PDB entry 8BEW | electron microscopy, 3.49 A resolution | chains D and E of the 6 polymer chains in the assembly

# Chain D
Protein: Electron bifurcating hydrogenase subunit HydA1
Organism: Thermoanaerobacter kivui
Notes: EC 1.12.1.3
UniProt: A0A097ATG3 (A0A097ATG3_THEKI); residue numbers follow UniProt; this construct covers 1-571
Chain sequence (571 residues; each row starts with the number of its first residue):
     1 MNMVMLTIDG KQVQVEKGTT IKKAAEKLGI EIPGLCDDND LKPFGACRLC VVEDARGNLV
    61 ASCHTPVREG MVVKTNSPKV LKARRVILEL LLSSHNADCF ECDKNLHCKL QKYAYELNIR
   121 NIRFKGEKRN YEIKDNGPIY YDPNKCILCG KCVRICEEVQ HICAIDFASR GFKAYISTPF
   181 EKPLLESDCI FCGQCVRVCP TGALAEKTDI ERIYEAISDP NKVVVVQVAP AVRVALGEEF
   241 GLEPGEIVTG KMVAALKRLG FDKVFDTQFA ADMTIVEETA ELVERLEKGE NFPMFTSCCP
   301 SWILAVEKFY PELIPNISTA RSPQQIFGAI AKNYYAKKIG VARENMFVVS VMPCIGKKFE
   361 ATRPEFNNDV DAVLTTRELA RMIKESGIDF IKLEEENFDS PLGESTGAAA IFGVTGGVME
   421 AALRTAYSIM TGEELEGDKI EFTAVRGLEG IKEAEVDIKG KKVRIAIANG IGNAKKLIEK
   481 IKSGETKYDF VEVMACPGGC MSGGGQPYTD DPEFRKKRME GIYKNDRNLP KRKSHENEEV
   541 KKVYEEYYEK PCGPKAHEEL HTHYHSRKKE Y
Metal / ion sites: 2Fe-2S cluster Fe: Cys36, Cys47, Cys50, Cys63; 4Fe-4S cluster Fe site 1: His95, Cys99, Cys102, Cys108; 4Fe-4S cluster Fe site 2: Cys146, Cys149, Cys152, Cys199; 4Fe-4S cluster Fe site 3: Cys156, Cys189, Cys192, Cys195; 4Fe-4S cluster Fe site 4: Cys299, Cys354, Cys496, Cys500
Residues lining bound ligands:
  - 2Fe-2S cluster (FES): Gly34, Leu35, Cys36, Asp37, Gly45, Ala46, Cys47, Arg48, Cys50, Ala61, Cys63, His64
  - 4Fe-4S cluster (SF4), molecule 1: His95, Asn96, Asp98, Cys99, Cys102, Lys104, Asn105, Cys108, Leu110, Gln111, Thr201, Gly202
  - 4Fe-4S cluster (SF4), molecule 2: Ile139, Ile155, Cys156, Ile162, Ala164, Ile165, Cys189, Ile190, Phe191, Cys192, Gly193, Gln194, Cys195
  - 4Fe-4S cluster (SF4), molecule 3: Tyr141, Cys146, Ile147, Leu148, Cys149, Gly150, Lys151, Cys152, Ile176, Cys199, Pro200, Thr201, Ala203, Leu204
  - 4Fe-4S cluster (SF4), molecule 4: Cys192, Cys298, Cys299, Pro300, Ser301, Cys354, Lys357, Met494, Ala495, Cys496, Gly499, Cys500, Gly503

# Chain E
Protein: Electron bifurcating hydrogenase subunit HydB
Organism: Thermoanaerobacter kivui
Notes: EC 1.12.1.3
UniProt: A0A097ATG4 (A0A097ATG4_THEKI); numbering as in UniProt (aligned over 1-630)
Chain sequence (630 residues; numbered 1 to 630; the number before each row is that of its first residue):
     1 MVKLKSIQEL ENLREKIKEA KKKEKIVIRI CGGTGCRASG SLAVRDELVK VLKREGFANV
    61 DVNLSSDCLE NTSEVHVKMT GCQGFCAQGP LMTIEPLGVF YVGVKPEDVE EIVEKSIKKN
   121 EIIERLLYHD PATGKTYVKR DENPFYAKQT RLVLKHCGTV DPASVYDYIA EGGYSAIAKA
   181 LTMDRKQIID EVIKSGLRGR GGAGFPTGEK WLGAYKNQSP KKYIICNGDE GDPGAFMDRS
   241 VMEGDPHKVI EGMMIGAYAI GSDEGYIYVR AEYPLAVQML RKAIEECEKL GLLGDNILGT
   301 GFSFRLHVRE GAGAFVCGES TALTYSIEGK RGMPRVRPPR TNECGLWEMP TVLNNVETFA
   361 CIPEIILNGG EWFASIGTPT STGTKIFALS GKVNRTGLVE VPMGLKLREL IFDIGGGIAN
   421 NKKFKAVQLG GPSGGCVPES QLDLPIDFDS LSKAGAIMGS GGVVVVDEDT CMVDFAKFFT
   481 NFIVEESCGK CIPCREGNKK MLEILERITE GKGKEGDIEL LEELGDVIIS ASLCGLGKTA
   541 PNPVLSTIKH FRDEYEAHIR DKKCPAGACQ ALAAYKIDPG KCIGCGKCVK VCPVGAISGE
   601 KKKPHVIDQS KCIKCGACAE NCPKGAIYKG
Metal / ion sites: 2Fe-2S cluster Fe: Cys31, Cys36, Cys86; Zn2+: Cys471, His558, Cys564, Cys569; 4Fe-4S cluster Fe site 1: Cys488, Cys491, Cys494, Cys534; 4Fe-4S cluster Fe site 2: Cys582, Cys585, Cys622; 4Fe-4S cluster Fe site 3: Cys592, Cys612, Cys618
Residues lining bound ligands:
  - 2Fe-2S cluster (FES): Cys31, Gly33, Gly35, Cys36, Gly81, Cys82, Gln83, Gly84, Cys86
  - FMN (flavin mononucleotide): Gly199, Arg200, Gly201, Ala203, Gly204, Phe205, Lys210, Asn227, Asp229, Glu230, Gly231, Asp232, Phe315, Gly318, Glu319, Ser320, Leu353, Asn354, Asn355, Thr358, Gly535, Leu536
  - 4Fe-4S cluster (SF4), molecule 1: Val316, Pro334, Cys488, Gly489, Lys490, Cys491, Cys494, Arg495, Ser532, Leu533, Cys534, Leu536, Gly537
  - 4Fe-4S cluster (SF4), molecule 2: Tyr575, Cys588, Cys592, Val594, Ala596, Ile597, Ile607, Cys612, Ile613, Lys614, Cys615, Gly616, Ala617, Cys618
  - 4Fe-4S cluster (SF4), molecule 3: Ile577, Lys581, Cys582, Ile583, Gly584, Cys585, Gly586, Cys588, His605, Cys618, Cys622, Lys624, Ala626, Ile627

# Interface between chain D and chain E
Residue-residue contacts (45; chain D residue first):
  Phe44(D) with Val336(E); Lys490(E)
  Ala46(D) with Lys490(E); Cys491(E); Ile492(E), hydrogen bond (backbone-backbone)
  Cys47(D) with Ile492(E)
  Arg48(D) with Cys491(E); Pro493(E); Ala531(E); Ser532(E); Leu533(E)
  Leu59(D) with Ser530(E)
  His64(D) with Val336(E); Arg337(E)
  Pro66(D) with Pro338(E)
  Val86(D) with Val527(E), hydrophobic
  Ile87(D) with Ala531(E), hydrophobic
  Leu90(D) with Glu496(E); Gly497(E); Lys500(E)
  Leu91(D) with Ile492(E), hydrophobic
  Ser93(D) with Lys500(E)
  Ser94(D) with Glu496(E), hydrogen bond
  Arg123(D) with Leu520(E)
  Phe124(D) with Leu524(E), hydrophobic
  Lys125(D) with Arg507(E)
  Gly126(D) with Glu503(E)
  Glu127(D) with Lys499(E), salt bridge; Lys500(E); Glu503(E), hydrogen bond (backbone-side chain)
  Ile147(D) with Arg495(E)
  Leu148(D) with Arg495(E)
  Phe167(D) with Arg331(E)
  Ser169(D) with Arg331(E), hydrogen bond (backbone-side chain)
  Arg170(D) with Ala314(E); Val316(E); Glu485(E); Glu486(E), salt bridge; Ser487(E), hydrogen bond (side chain-backbone)
  Gly171(D) with Ser487(E); Cys488(E), hydrogen bond (backbone-backbone); Gly489(E); Arg495(E)
  Phe172(D) with Glu496(E); Lys499(E)
Also at the interface, not in a pair above, chain D (27 interface residues in all): Gly45, Asp166
Also at the interface, not in a pair above, chain E (31 interface residues in all): Met333, Ile528

# Summary
Chain D and chain E form an interface of 27 and 31 residues respectively, with 6 hydrogen bonds and 2 salt
bridges. Polar pairs include Glu127(D)-Lys499(E), Arg170(D)-Glu486(E) and Ser94(D)-Glu496(E). Chain D binds 4
copies of 4Fe-4S cluster and 2Fe-2S cluster.
Here chain D is Electron bifurcating hydrogenase subunit HydA1 and chain E is Electron bifurcating hydrogenase
subunit HydB, both from Thermoanaerobacter kivui. Entry 8BEW (Cryo-EM structure of the electron bifurcating
Fe-Fe hydrogenase HydABC complex from Thermoanaerobacter kivui in the oxidised ...) was determined by electron
microscopy together with 7Q4V, 8A5E, 7Q4W and 8A6T from the same study.
